Entry 5FMG (electron microscopy, 3.60 A resolution); this record covers chains C and D of the 28 polymer chains in the assembly.

== Chain C ==
Name: Proteasome subunit alpha type
From: Plasmodium falciparum
Notes: EC 3.4.25.1
UniProt: Q8IDG3 (Q8IDG3_PLAF7); numbering as in UniProt (aligned over 1-246)
Chain sequence (246 residues; each row starts with the number of its first residue):
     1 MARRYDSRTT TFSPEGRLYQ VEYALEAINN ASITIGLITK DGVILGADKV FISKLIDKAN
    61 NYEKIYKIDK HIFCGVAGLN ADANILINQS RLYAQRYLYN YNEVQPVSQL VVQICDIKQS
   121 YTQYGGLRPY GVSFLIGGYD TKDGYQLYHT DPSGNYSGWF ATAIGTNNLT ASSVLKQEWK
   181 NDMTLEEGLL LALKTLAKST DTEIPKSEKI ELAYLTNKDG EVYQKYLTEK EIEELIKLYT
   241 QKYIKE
Not modelled in the structure: 1-8, 50-61, 241-246

== Chain D ==
Name: Proteasome subunit alpha type
From: Plasmodium falciparum
Notes: EC 3.4.25.1
UniProt: Q8IDG2 (Q8IDG2_PLAF7); numbering as in UniProt (aligned over 1-241)
Chain sequence (241 residues; each row starts with the number of its first residue):
     1 MSYDRAITVF SPDGHLLQVE HALEAVKKGG CAVAIKSSNF AVLAVEKKNI PKLQNPKTTE
    61 KLIKLDEHNC LAFAGLNADA RVLVNKTRLE CQRYYLNMDE PAPVDYIAKY VAKVQQKFTH
   121 RGGVRPFGIA TLIAGFKNNK EICIYQTEPS GIYAAWKAQA IGKNAKIVQE FLEKNYQENM
   181 EQKDCIFLAL KAIFEVVELS SKNVEVALLT EKDLTFIEEQ EINSMVELID QERTKNNEQN
   241 E
Not modelled in the structure: 1-7, 137-140, 194-202, 236-241

== Chain C / chain D interface ==
Residue-residue contacts (32; chain C residue first):
  Phe12(C) - Arg125(D)
  Phe12(C) - Pro126(D)
  Ser13(C) - His21(D)
  Pro14(C) - His21(D)
  Pro14(C) - Glu24(D)
  Glu15(C) - Glu24(D)
  Gly16(C) - Glu24(D)  hydrogen bond (backbone-side chain)
  Leu18(C) - Arg125(D)
  Gln119(C) - Ala78(D)
  Gln119(C) - Asp79(D)
  Gln119(C) - Val82(D)
  Gln119(C) - Arg125(D)
  Thr122(C) - Arg125(D)  hydrogen bond (backbone-side chain)
  Gln123(C) - Phe118(D)
  Gln123(C) - Val124(D)
  Gln123(C) - Arg125(D)  hydrogen bond (side chain-backbone)
  Tyr124(C) - Gly123(D)
  Tyr124(C) - Val124(D)  hydrophobic
  Gly125(C) - Gly123(D)
  Ser153(C) - Ala78(D)
  Gly154(C) - Ala78(D)
  Asn155(C) - Asn77(D)
  Asn155(C) - Ala78(D)
  Ser157(C) - Pro56(D)
  Gly158(C) - Pro56(D)  hydrogen bond (backbone-backbone)
  Trp159(C) - Leu53(D)  hydrophobic
  Phe160(C) - Lys52(D)
  Phe160(C) - Leu53(D)
  Phe160(C) - Gln54(D)
  Phe160(C) - Asn55(D)
  Ala161(C) - Leu53(D)
  Lys176(C) - Ile50(D)
Interface residues without a listed pair, chain C (22 interface residues in all): Thr10, Trp179
Interface residues without a listed pair, chain D (22 interface residues in all): Gln18, Ala22, Pro51, Phe127, Gly128

== Summary ==
Chain C and chain D each contribute 22 residues to their interface, with 4 hydrogen bonds. Among the polar
pairs are Gly16(C)-Glu24(D), Thr122(C)-Arg125(D) and Gln123(C)-Arg125(D).
Chain C is Proteasome subunit alpha type and chain D is Proteasome subunit alpha type, both from Plasmodium
falciparum; the structure, Structure and function based design of Plasmodium-selective proteasome inhibitors,
was determined by electron microscopy.
